Entry 9H28 (electron microscopy, 3.22 A resolution); this record covers chains A and B of the 6 polymer chains in the assembly.

== Chain A (and B) ==
Protein: Envelope protein E
From: tick-borne encephalitis virus-European subtype
Notes: chain B of this document is another copy of the same molecule, construct and numbering; everything in this record applies to it too
UniProtKB: chimeric construct of A0A7M3UFX3, P29837: residues 1-429 from A0A7M3UFX3 (A0A7M3UFX3_9FLAV) positions 281-709 (UniProt number = residue number + 280); residues 430-496 from P29837 positions 710-776 (UniProt number = residue number + 280)
Amino-acid sequence (496 residues; numbered 1 to 496; the number before each row is that of its first residue):
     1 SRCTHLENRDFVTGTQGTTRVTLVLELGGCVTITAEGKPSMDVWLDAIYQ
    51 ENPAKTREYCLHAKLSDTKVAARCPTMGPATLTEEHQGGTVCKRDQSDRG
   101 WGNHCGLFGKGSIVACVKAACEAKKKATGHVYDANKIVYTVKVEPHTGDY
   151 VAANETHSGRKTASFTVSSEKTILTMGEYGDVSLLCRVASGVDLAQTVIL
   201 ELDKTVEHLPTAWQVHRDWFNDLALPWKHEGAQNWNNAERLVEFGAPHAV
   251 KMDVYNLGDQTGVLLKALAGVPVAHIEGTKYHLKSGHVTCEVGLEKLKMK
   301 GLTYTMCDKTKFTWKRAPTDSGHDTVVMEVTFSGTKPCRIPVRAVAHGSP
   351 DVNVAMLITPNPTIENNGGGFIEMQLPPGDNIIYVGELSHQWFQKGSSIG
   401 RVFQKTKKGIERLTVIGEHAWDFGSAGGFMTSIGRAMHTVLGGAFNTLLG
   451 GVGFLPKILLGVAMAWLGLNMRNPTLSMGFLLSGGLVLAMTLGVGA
Covalent attachments: N-acetylglucosamine (NAG) linked to Asn-154
Curated features (UniProtKB/Swiss-Prot):
  - site: Ala-496 (Cleavage)
From the paper describing this entry:
  - post-translational modification sites: Asn-154

== How chain A and chain B interact ==
Contacting residue pairs (54; chain A residue first):
  Thr-4(A) / Phe-108(B)
  His-5(A) / Gly-102(B)
  Glu-7(A) / Asp-98(B)
  Leu-65(A) / His-208(B)  hydrogen bond (backbone-side chain)
  Asp-98(A) / Glu-7(B)
  Trp-101(A) / Tyr-150(B)
  Trp-101(A) / Arg-316(B)
  Trp-101(A) / Thr-319(B)
  Trp-101(A) / Val-327(B)
  Trp-101(A) / Met-328(B)  hydrophobic
  Gly-102(A) / Tyr-150(B)  hydrogen bond (backbone-side chain)
  Gly-102(A) / Ala-152(B)
  Gly-102(A) / Ala-153(B)  hydrogen bond (backbone-backbone)
  Asn-103(A) / Ala-153(B)
  His-104(A) / Ala-152(B)
  His-104(A) / Asn-154(B)  hydrogen bond
  Cys-105(A) / Arg-316(B)
  Phe-108(A) / Thr-319(B)
  Phe-108(A) / Asp-320(B)
  Phe-108(A) / Ser-321(B)
  Phe-108(A) / Val-327(B)  hydrophobic
  Lys-125(A) / Asp-259(B)  salt bridge
  Tyr-150(A) / Trp-101(B)  hydrophobic
  Tyr-150(A) / Phe-108(B)
  Ala-152(A) / Gly-102(B)
  Ala-152(A) / His-104(B)
  Ala-153(A) / Gly-102(B)  hydrogen bond (backbone-backbone)
  Asn-154(A) / His-104(B)  hydrogen bond
  His-208(A) / Leu-65(B)
  His-208(A) / Val-254(B)
  His-208(A) / Tyr-255(B)
  His-208(A) / Asn-256(B)  hydrogen bond (backbone-backbone)
  Leu-209(A) / Asn-256(B)
  Val-254(A) / His-208(B)
  Tyr-255(A) / His-208(B)
  Asn-256(A) / His-208(B)  hydrogen bond (backbone-backbone)
  Asn-256(A) / Leu-209(B)
  Leu-257(A) / Leu-264(B)
  Leu-257(A) / Leu-265(B)
  Asp-259(A) / Asp-259(B)
  Asp-259(A) / Gln-260(B)
  Gln-260(A) / Leu-265(B)
  Gly-262(A) / Leu-257(B)
  Gly-262(A) / Asp-259(B)
  Gly-262(A) / Thr-261(B)
  Leu-265(A) / Leu-257(B)
  Arg-316(A) / Trp-101(B)
  Thr-319(A) / Trp-101(B)
  Asp-320(A) / Phe-108(B)
  Ser-321(A) / Phe-108(B)
  Val-327(A) / Trp-101(B)
  Val-327(A) / Phe-108(B)  hydrophobic
  Met-328(A) / Trp-101(B)
  Phe-371(A) / Trp-101(B)  hydrophobic
Interface residues without a listed pair, chain A (38 interface residues in all): Gly-106, Pro-210, Thr-261, Ala-317, Gly-322
Interface residues without a listed pair, chain B (35 interface residues in all): Thr-4, His-5, Gly-106, Pro-210, Gly-258, Ala-317, Phe-371

== Summary ==
38 residues of chain A face 35 of chain B across their interface, with 8 hydrogen bonds and 1 salt bridge.
Polar contacts include Lys-125(A)/Asp-259(B), Leu-65(A)/His-208(B) and Gly-102(A)/Tyr-150(B). From the paper:
a modification site at Asn-154(A).
Both chains are Envelope protein E (tick-borne encephalitis virus-European subtype). Entry 9H28 (Alternative
conformation LGTV with TBEV prME) was determined by electron microscopy together with 9FK0 and 9FOJ from the
same study.
